PDB entry 8RC2 | electron microscopy, 3.10 A resolution | chains F and I of the 11 polymer chains in the assembly

== Chain F ==
Protein: CRISPR type AFERR-associated protein Csf3
From: Klebsiella pneumoniae
UniProt: A0A8G1XN67 (A0A8G1XN67_KLEPN); numbering as in UniProt (aligned over 1-235)
Amino-acid sequence (235 residues; each row starts with the number of its first residue):
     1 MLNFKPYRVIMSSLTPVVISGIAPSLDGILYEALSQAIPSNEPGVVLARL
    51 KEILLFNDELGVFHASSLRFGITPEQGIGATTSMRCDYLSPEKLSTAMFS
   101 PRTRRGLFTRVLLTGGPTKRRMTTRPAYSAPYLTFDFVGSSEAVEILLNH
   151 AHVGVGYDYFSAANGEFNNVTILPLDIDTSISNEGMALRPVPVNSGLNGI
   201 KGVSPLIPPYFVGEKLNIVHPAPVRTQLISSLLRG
Differences from the reference sequence: conflict Met84 (Val in A0A8G1XN67), Thr103 (Ile in A0A8G1XN67)
Reported in the primary citation:
  - binding site for Target Strand (TS)-DNA (chain I): Thr114, Lys119

== Chain I ==
Molecule: Target Strand (TS)-DNA
Sequence (60 nucleotides; each row starts with the number of its first residue; numbers below 1 keep their minus sign (DC-48 is residue -48)):
   -48 CCCTCCCTCCAGCTTCCGAGACCCTTCGGGAGGTGCATCCCGGTCTCGCT
     2 TGGCCTCCTC
Unresolved in the structure: -48 to -30, 10-11

== Interface between chain F and chain I ==
Residue-residue contacts (13):
  Arg104(F) with DC8(I), hydrogen bond to the sugar
  Arg105(F) with DT7(I), hydrogen bond to the phosphate; DC8(I), salt bridge to the phosphate
  Thr114(F) with DG-1(I), sugar contact; DC0(I), sugar contact; DT1(I), base contact
  Gly115(F) with DC0(I), sugar contact; DT1(I), phosphate contact
  Gly116(F) with DT1(I), hydrogen bond to the phosphate
  Lys119(F) with DG-1(I), phosphate contact; DC0(I), salt bridge to the phosphate
  Arg120(F) with DG-1(I), sugar contact
  Met122(F) with DG-1(I), base contact
Also at the interface, not in a pair above, chain F (11 interface residues in all): Cys86, Asp87, Leu113
Also at the interface, not in a pair above, chain I (7 interface residues in all): DC-2, DC9

== Summary ==
11 residues of chain F and 7 residues of chain I are in contact; the contacts include 3 hydrogen bonds and 2
salt bridges. Polar contacts include Arg104(F)-DC8(I), Arg105(F)-DT7(I) and Gly116(F)-DT1(I). The paper
reports a binding site for Target Strand (TS)-DNA (chain I) at Thr114(F) and Lys119(F).
Here chain F is CRISPR type AFERR-associated protein Csf3 (Klebsiella pneumoniae) and chain I is Target Strand
(TS)-DNA. Entry 8RC2 (DNA bound type IV-A3 CRISPR effector complex from K. pneumoniae) was determined by
electron microscopy together with 8RC3, 8RFJ, 8S35, 8S36 and 8S37 from the same study.
